Entry 8G87 (electron microscopy, 8.10 A resolution (very low resolution: no residue pairs are listed; an interface is given only as per-side residue counts)); this record covers chains I and X of the 3 polymer chains in the assembly.

[Chain I]
Molecule: nMatn1 DNA (top strand)
Sequence (186 nucleotides; each row starts with the number of its first residue; numbers below 1 keep their minus sign (DA-74 is residue -74)):
   -74 ACATGCACACATGCTAATATATGCACACAATGCACACAGGTTAATATATA
   -24 CACATACACACACATGCACACACACGTGCACACATATATGCACATGCATG
    26 CACACACGTATATGCACACACATGCACATGCATGCGCACATAGTCACACA
    76 CATGCACACATTAGCATATGCATACACATACATGCA
Not modelled in the structure: -74 to 79, 97-111

[Chain X]
Name: POU domain, class 5, transcription factor 1
Organism: Homo sapiens
UniProtKB: Q01860 (PO5F1_HUMAN); residues 1-360 here = UniProt positions 1-360
Sequence (395 residues; each row starts with the number of its first residue; numbers below 1 keep their minus sign (Gly-34 is residue -34)):
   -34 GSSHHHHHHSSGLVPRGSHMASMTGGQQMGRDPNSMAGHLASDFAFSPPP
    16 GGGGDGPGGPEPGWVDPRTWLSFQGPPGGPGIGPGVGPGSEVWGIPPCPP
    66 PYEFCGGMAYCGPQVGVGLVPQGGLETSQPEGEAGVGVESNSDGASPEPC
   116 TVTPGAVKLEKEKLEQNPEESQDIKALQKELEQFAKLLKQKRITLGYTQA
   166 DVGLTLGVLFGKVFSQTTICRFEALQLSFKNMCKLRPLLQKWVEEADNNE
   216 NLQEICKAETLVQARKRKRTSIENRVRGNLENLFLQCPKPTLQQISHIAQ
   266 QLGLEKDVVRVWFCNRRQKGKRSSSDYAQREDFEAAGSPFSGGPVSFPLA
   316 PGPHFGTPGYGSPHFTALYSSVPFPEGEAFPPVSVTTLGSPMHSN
Not modelled in the structure: -34 to 139, 221-237, 289-360
Differences from the reference sequence: expression tag (-34 to 0)

[Interface between chain I and chain X]
At this resolution (8 A) residue pairs are not listed: 8 residues of chain I and 13 of chain X lie at the interface.

[In short]
The interface between chain I and chain X involves 8 residues on one side and 13 on the other.
Here chain I is nMatn1 DNA (top strand) and chain X is POU domain, class 5, transcription factor 1 (Homo
sapiens). Entry 8G87 (Human Oct4 bound to nucleosome with human nMatn1 sequence (focused refinement of Oct4
bound region)) was determined by electron microscopy together with 8G88, 8G8B, 8G8E and 8G8G from the same
study.
